Entry 5G1O (X-ray diffraction, 2.10 A resolution); this record covers chains D and F of the 3 polymer chains in the assembly.

== Chain D (and F) ==
Protein: CAD protein
Source organism: Homo sapiens
Notes: EC 6.3.5.5, 2.1.3.2, 3.5.2.3; chain F of this document is another copy of the same molecule, construct and numbering; everything in this record applies to it too
Reference sequence: P27708 (PYR1_HUMAN); numbering as in UniProt (aligned over 1915-2225)
Amino-acid sequence (314 residues; row label = number of the first residue in the row):
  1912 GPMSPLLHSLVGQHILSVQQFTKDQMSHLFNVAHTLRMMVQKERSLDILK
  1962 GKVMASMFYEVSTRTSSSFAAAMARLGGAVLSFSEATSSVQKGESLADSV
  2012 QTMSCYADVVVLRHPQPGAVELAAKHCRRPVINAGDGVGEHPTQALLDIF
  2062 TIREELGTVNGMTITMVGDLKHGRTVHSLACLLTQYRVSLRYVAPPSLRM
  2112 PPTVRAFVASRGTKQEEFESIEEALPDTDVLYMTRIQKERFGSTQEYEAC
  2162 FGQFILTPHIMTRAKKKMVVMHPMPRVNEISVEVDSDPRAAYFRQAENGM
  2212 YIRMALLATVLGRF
Unresolved in the structure: 1912-1917, 1997-2001, 2150-2161 (chain F: 1912-1915, 1994-2002)
Differences from the reference sequence: expression tag (1912-1914)
UniProt features mapped onto this chain:
  - binding site (carbamoyl phosphate): R1975, T1976, R2024, H2052, Q2055, M2185, P2186
  - binding site (L-aspartate): K2003, R2085, R2146
  - modified residue: S1938 (Phosphoserine)
  - natural variant: R2024 (R2024Q: In DEE50)

== How chain D and chain F interact ==
Contacting residue pairs (30):
  K1961(D) - S1956(F)
  K1961(D) - D1958(F)  salt bridge
  G1962(D) - R1986(F)  hydrogen bond (backbone-side chain)
  K1963(D) - E1954(F)  salt bridge
  A1990(D) - A1985(F)  hydrophobic
  L1992(D) - A1981(F)
  L1992(D) - A1982(F)
  F1994(D) - T1974(F)
  E1996(D) - T1974(F)
  E2005(D) - R1975(F)  salt bridge
  E2005(D) - P2186(F)
  D2009(D) - R2187(F)  salt bridge
  D2009(D) - F2204(F)
  Q2012(D) - F2204(F)
  T2013(D) - R1975(F)  hydrogen bond
  T2013(D) - F2204(F)
  M2014(D) - T1974(F)
  M2014(D) - S1978(F)
  C2016(D) - F2204(F)  hydrogen bond (side chain-backbone)
  C2016(D) - E2208(F)
  C2016(D) - M2211(F)
  Y2017(D) - R1975(F)  hydrogen bond (side chain-backbone)
  Y2017(D) - S1978(F)
  Y2017(D) - S1979(F)  hydrogen bond
  Y2017(D) - A1982(F)  hydrophobic
  Y2017(D) - R1986(F)  hydrogen bond (backbone-side chain)
  Y2017(D) - A2207(F)
  Y2017(D) - M2211(F)  hydrophobic
  A2018(D) - R1986(F)
  D2019(D) - R1986(F)  salt bridge
Also at the interface, not in a pair above, chain D (18 interface residues in all): V1964, R2039
Also at the interface, not in a pair above, chain F (18 interface residues in all): L1957

== In short ==
Chain D and chain F each contribute 18 residues to their interface; the contacts include 6 hydrogen bonds and
5 salt bridges. Polar contacts include K1961(D)-D1958(F), K1963(D)-E1954(F) and E2005(D)-R1975(F). Curated
annotation (UniProt) lists 7 carbamoyl phosphate-binding residues and 3 L-aspartate-binding residues on chain
D.
Both chains are CAD protein (Homo sapiens). Entry 5G1O (Aspartate transcarbamoylase domain of human CAD in apo
form) was determined by X-ray diffraction, deposited together with 5G1N and 5G1P.
